PDB entry 9LNQ | X-ray diffraction, 1.74 A resolution | chains A and E of the 3 polymer chains in the assembly

[Chain A]
Molecule: 9-nt DNA strand
Sequence (9 nucleotides; numbered 2 to 10; the number before each row is that of its first residue):
     2 TGTXATCTT
Modified / non-standard residues: KBC ([(2R,3S,5R)-5-[2,4-bis(oxidanylidene)pyrimidin-1-yl]-2-methoxy-3-oxidanyl-oxolan-2-yl]methyl dihydrogen phosphate) at position 5

[Chain E]
Molecule: Uracil-DNA glycosylase
Source organism: Homo sapiens
Notes: EC 3.2.2.27
Reference sequence: P13051 (UNG_HUMAN); residues 85-303 here correspond to UniProt positions 94-312 (UniProt number = residue number + 9)
Chain sequence (223 residues; row label = number of the first residue in the row):
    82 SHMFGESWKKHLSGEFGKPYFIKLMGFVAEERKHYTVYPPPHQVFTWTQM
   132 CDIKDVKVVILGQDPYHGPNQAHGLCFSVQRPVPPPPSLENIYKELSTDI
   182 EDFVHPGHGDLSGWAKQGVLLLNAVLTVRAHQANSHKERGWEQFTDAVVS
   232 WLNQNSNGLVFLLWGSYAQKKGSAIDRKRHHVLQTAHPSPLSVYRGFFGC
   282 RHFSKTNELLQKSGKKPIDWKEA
Sequence notes: expression tag (82-84, 304)
UniProt features mapped onto this chain:
  - active site: Asp145 (Proton acceptor)
  - binding site (uracil): Gln144, Phe158, Asn204, His268
  - binding site (dsDNA): His148, Ser169, Ser247, His268, Ser270, Ser273, Arg276
  - modified residue: Lys286 (N6-acetyllysine)

[How chain A and chain E interact]
Residue-residue contacts - 29 pairs, chain A then chain E:
  DT4(A) with His148(E), salt bridge to the phosphate; Pro168(E), phosphate contact; Pro271(E), base contact; Leu272(E), base contact
  KBC_5(A) with Gly143(E), base contact; Gln144(E), base contact; Asp145(E), base contact; Pro146(E), base contact; Tyr147(E), base contact; His148(E), base contact; Cys157(E), base contact; Phe158(E), base contact; Pro167(E), phosphate contact; Pro168(E), phosphate contact; Ser169(E), hydrogen bond to the phosphate; Asn204(E), base contact; His268(E), base contact
  DA6(A) with Gln144(E), sugar contact; Ala214(E), phosphate contact; His268(E), phosphate contact; Ser270(E), hydrogen bond to the phosphate; Leu272(E), base contact; Ser273(E), hydrogen bond to the phosphate
  DT7(A) with Gly246(E), phosphate contact; Ser247(E), hydrogen bond to the phosphate; Ala267(E), phosphate contact; His268(E), hydrogen bond to the phosphate; Ser273(E), phosphate contact; Arg276(E), sugar contact
Also at the interface, not in a pair above, chain A (5 interface residues in all): DC8
Also at the interface, not in a pair above, chain E (23 interface residues in all): Gln152

[Summary]
5 residues of chain A and 23 residues of chain E are in contact; the contacts include 5 hydrogen bonds and 1
salt bridge. Polar contacts include KBC_5(A)-Ser169(E), DA6(A)-Ser270(E) and DA6(A)-Ser273(E).
Here chain A is a 9-nt DNA strand and chain E is Uracil-DNA glycosylase (Homo sapiens). Entry 9LNQ (The hUNG
bound to DNA product embedding 4primer-OCH3-dU) was determined by X-ray diffraction (same publication as
9LNP).
